Entry 6LCW (X-ray diffraction, 1.40 A resolution); this record covers chains A and C of the 4 polymer chains in the assembly.

Chain A (and C):
Molecule: Hemoglobin subunit alpha
Organism: Homo sapiens
Notes: chain C of this document is another copy of the same molecule, construct and numbering; everything in this record applies to it too
UniProt: P69905 (HBA_HUMAN); residues 1-141 here correspond to UniProt positions 2-142 (UniProt number = residue number + 1)
Amino-acid sequence (141 residues; each row starts with the number of its first residue):
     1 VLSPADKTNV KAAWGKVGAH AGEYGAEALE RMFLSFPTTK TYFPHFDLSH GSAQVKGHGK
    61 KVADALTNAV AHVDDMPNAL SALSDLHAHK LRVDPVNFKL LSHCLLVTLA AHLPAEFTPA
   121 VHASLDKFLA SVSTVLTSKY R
Swiss-Prot annotation at these positions:
  - binding site (O2): His58
  - binding site (heme b): His87
  - site: Thr8, Asn9 (Microbial infection: Cleavage), Lys11 (Not glycated), Ala13, Trp14 (Microbial infection: Cleavage), Tyr24, Gly25 (Microbial infection: Cleavage), Leu29, Glu30 (Microbial infection: Cleavage), His45, Phe46 (Microbial infection: Cleavage), Asp47, Leu48 (Microbial infection: Cleavage), Ser52, Ala53 (Microbial infection: Cleavage), Val55, Lys56 (Microbial infection: Cleavage), Lys56 (Not glycated), Gly59, Lys60 (Microbial infection: Cleavage), Lys60 (Not glycated), Lys90 (Not glycated), Leu91, Arg92 (Microbial infection: Cleavage), Lys99 (Not glycated), Leu106, Val107 (Microbial infection: Cleavage), Thr108, Leu109 (Microbial infection: Cleavage), Val121, His122 (Microbial infection: Cleavage), Ser133, Thr134 (Microbial infection: Cleavage)
  - modified residue: Ser3 (Phosphoserine), Lys7 (N6-succinyllysine), Thr8 (Phosphothreonine), Lys11 (N6-succinyllysine), Lys16 (N6-acetyllysine), Tyr24 (Phosphotyrosine), Ser35 (Phosphoserine), Lys40 (N6-succinyllysine), Ser49 (Phosphoserine), Ser102 (Phosphoserine), Thr108 (Phosphothreonine), Ser124 (Phosphoserine), Ser131 (Phosphoserine), Thr134 (Phosphothreonine), Thr137 (Phosphothreonine), Ser138 (Phosphoserine)
  - glycosylation (N-linked (Glc) (glycation) lysine): Lys7, Lys16, Lys40, Lys61
Residues lining bound ligands: protoporphyrin IX containing ni(II) (HNI): Met32, Thr39, Tyr42, Phe43, His45, Phe46, His58, Lys61, Val62, Ala65, Leu66, Leu83, Leu86, His87, Leu91, Val93, Asn97, Phe98, Leu101, Val132, Leu136

Chain A / chain C interface:
Contacting residue pairs - 4 pairs, chain A then chain C:
  Asp126(A) - Arg141(C)  salt bridge
  Lys127(A) - Arg141(C)  hydrogen bond (side chain-backbone)
  Arg141(A) - Asp126(C)  salt bridge
  Arg141(A) - Lys127(C)  hydrogen bond (backbone-side chain)
Other interface residues (no listed pair), chain A (6 interface residues in all): Val1, Ala130, Ser138
Other interface residues (no listed pair), chain C (6 interface residues in all): Val1, Ala130, Ser138

In short:
The chain A/chain C interface involves 6 residues from each chain, with 2 hydrogen bonds and 2 salt bridges.
Polar pairs include Asp126(A)-Arg141(C) and Lys127(A)-Arg141(C). Bound to chain A: protoporphyrin IX
containing ni(II).
Both chains are Hemoglobin subunit alpha (Homo sapiens). Entry 6LCW (Crosslinked alpha(Ni)-beta(Ni) human
hemoglobin A in the T quaternary structure at 95 K: Dark) was determined by X-ray diffraction (same
publication as 6KA9, 6KAE, 6KAH, 6KAI, 6KAO, 6KAP and 11 further entries).
